7L1Q - chains B and E of the 7 polymer chains in the assembly; structure by electron microscopy, 3.40 A resolution.

# Chain B
Protein: ATP synthase subunit alpha
Source organism: Bacillus sp. (strain PS3)
Notes: EC 7.1.2.2
UniProtKB: A0A0M3VGF9 (A0A0M3VGF9_BACP3); residues 2-502 here = UniProt positions 2-502
Amino-acid sequence (510 residues; numbered -7 to 502; the number before each row is that of its first residue; numbers below 1 keep their minus sign (Met-7 is residue -7)):
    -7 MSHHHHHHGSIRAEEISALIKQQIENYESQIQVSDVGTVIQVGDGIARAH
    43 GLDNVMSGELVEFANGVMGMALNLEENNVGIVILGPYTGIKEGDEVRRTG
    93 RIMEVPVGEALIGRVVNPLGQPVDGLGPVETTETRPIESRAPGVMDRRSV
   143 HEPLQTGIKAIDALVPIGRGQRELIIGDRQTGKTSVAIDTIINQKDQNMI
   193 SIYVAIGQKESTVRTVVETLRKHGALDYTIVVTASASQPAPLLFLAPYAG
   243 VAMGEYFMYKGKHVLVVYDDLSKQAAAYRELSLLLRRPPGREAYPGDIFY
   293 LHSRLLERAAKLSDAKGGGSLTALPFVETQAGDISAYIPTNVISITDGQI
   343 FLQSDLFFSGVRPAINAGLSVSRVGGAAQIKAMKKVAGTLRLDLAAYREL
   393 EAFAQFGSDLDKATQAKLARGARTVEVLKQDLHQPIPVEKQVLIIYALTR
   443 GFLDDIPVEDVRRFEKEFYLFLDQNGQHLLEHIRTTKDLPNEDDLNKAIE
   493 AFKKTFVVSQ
Not modelled in the structure: -7 to 26, 502
Sequence notes: expression tag (-7 to 1); conflict Ser193 (Cys in A0A0M3VGF9), Phe463 (Trp in A0A0M3VGF9)
Bound ions: Mg2+: Thr176 (together with ATP)
Residues lining bound ligands:
  - ATP (adenosine-5'-triphosphate), molecule 1: Asp170, Arg171, Gln172, Thr173, Gly174, Lys175, Thr176, Ser177, Phe349, Arg354, Pro355, Gln422, Asp423, Leu424
  - ATP, molecule 2: Ser336, Val363, Ser364, Arg365

# Chain E
Protein: ATP synthase subunit beta
Source organism: Bacillus sp. (strain PS3)
Notes: EC 7.1.2.2
UniProtKB: A0A0M4U1P9 (A0A0M4U1P9_BACP3); residue numbers follow UniProt; this construct covers 1-473
Amino-acid sequence (484 residues; numbered -10 to 473; the number before each row is that of its first residue; numbers below 1 keep their minus sign (Met-10 is residue -10)):
   -10 MHHHHHHHHHHMTRGRVIQVMGPVVDVKFENGHLPAIYNALKIQHKARNE
    40 NEVDIDLTLEVALHLGDDTVRTIAMASTDGLIRGMEVIDTGAPISVPVGE
    90 VTLGRVFNVLGEPIDLEGDIPADARRDPIHRPAPKFEELATEVEILETGI
   140 KVVDLLAPYIKGGKIGLFGGAGVGKTVLIQELIHNIAQEHGGISVFAGVG
   190 DRTREGNDLYHEMKDSGVISKTAMVFGQMNEPPGARMRVALTGLTMAEYF
   240 RDEQGQDVLLFIDNIFRFTQAGSEVSALLGRMPSAVGYQPTLATEMGQLQ
   290 ERITSTAKGSITSIQAIYVPADDYTDPAPATTFSHLDATTNLERKLAEMG
   340 IYPAVDPLASTSRALAPEIVGEEHYQVARKVQQTLQRYKELQDIIAILGM
   390 DELSDEDKLVVHRARRIQFFLSQNFHVAEQFTGQPGSYVPVKETVRGFKE
   440 ILEGKYDHLPEDAFRLVGRIEEVVEKAKAMGVEV
Not modelled in the structure: -10 to 0, 471-473
Sequence notes: expression tag (-10 to 0); conflict Asp190 (Glu in A0A0M4U1P9)
Bound ions: Mg2+: Thr165, Glu194 (together with ATP)
Residues lining bound ligands: ATP (adenosine-5'-triphosphate): Ala160, Gly161, Val162, Gly163, Lys164, Thr165, Val166, Glu170, Arg191, Glu194, Tyr341, Ala417, Phe420

# Chain B / chain E interface
Pairs across the interface - 42 pairs, chain B then chain E:
  Ile32(B) - Gly55(E)
  Val34(B) - His53(E)
  Asp36(B) - Leu52(E)
  Asp36(B) - Thr280(E)
  Tyr79(B) - Tyr27(E)
  Lys83(B) - Leu23(E)  hydrogen bond (side chain-backbone)
  Lys83(B) - Pro24(E)
  Lys83(B) - Ala25(E)
  Glu84(B) - Gly55(E)  hydrogen bond (side chain-backbone)
  Glu84(B) - Asp56(E)  hydrogen bond (side chain-backbone)
  Glu84(B) - Asp57(E)  hydrogen bond (side chain-backbone)
  Val115(B) - Phe125(E)
  Gly117(B) - Glu126(E)
  Arg171(B) - Phe322(E)  hydrogen bond (side chain-backbone)
  Arg171(B) - Leu325(E)  hydrogen bond (side chain-backbone)
  Gln172(B) - Arg352(E)
  Gln200(B) - Glu290(E)
  Lys201(B) - Glu290(E)
  Lys201(B) - His324(E)
  Lys201(B) - Asp326(E)  salt bridge
  Glu202(B) - Leu128(E)
  Glu202(B) - Glu290(E)
  Ser203(B) - Arg352(E)
  Arg206(B) - Phe125(E)  hydrogen bond (side chain-backbone)
  Arg206(B) - Glu126(E)
  Arg206(B) - Leu128(E)  hydrogen bond (side chain-backbone)
  Arg206(B) - Thr130(E)
  Thr207(B) - Thr130(E)
  Glu210(B) - Thr130(E)
  Ala228(B) - Glu290(E)
  Ser229(B) - Gln287(E)  hydrogen bond (backbone-side chain)
  Ser229(B) - Glu290(E)
  Glu272(B) - Pro279(E)
  Glu272(B) - Thr280(E)
  Glu272(B) - Thr283(E)  hydrogen bond
  Leu275(B) - Ser273(E)
  Leu276(B) - Arg270(E)
  Arg278(B) - Gly269(E)  hydrogen bond (side chain-backbone)
  Arg278(B) - Met271(E)
  Pro281(B) - Met271(E)
  Ala285(B) - Ala274(E)
  Gln322(B) - Thr314(E)
Also at the interface, not in a pair above, chain B (40 interface residues in all): Gly35, Thr80, Val107, Asp116, Val205, Val209, Ser227, Gln230, Ala232, Arg271, Arg279, Glu320, Ala323, Arg354
Also at the interface, not in a pair above, chain E (39 interface residues in all): Ile26, Leu54, Thr58, Ala122, Ala129, Pro272, Gly286, Ala319, Ser323, Arg368

# Summary
Chain B and chain E form an interface of 40 and 39 residues respectively; the contacts include 11 hydrogen
bonds and 1 salt bridge. Among the polar pairs are Lys201(B)-Asp326(E), Lys83(B)-Leu23(E) and
Glu84(B)-Gly55(E). Ligands of chain B: ATP. Chain E binds ATP.
Here chain B is ATP synthase subunit alpha and chain E is ATP synthase subunit beta, both from Bacillus sp.
(strain PS3). Entry 7L1Q (PS3 F1-ATPase Binding/TS Dwell) was determined by electron microscopy, deposited
together with 7L1R and 7L1S.
